PDB entry 7DNF | X-ray diffraction, 1.78 A resolution | chains B and C of the 3 polymer chains in the assembly

Chain B:
Name: V3-IY (MN) crown mimetic peptide
Chain sequence (17 residues; numbered 4 to 20; the number before each row is that of its first residue):
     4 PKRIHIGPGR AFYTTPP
Not modelled in the structure: 4
Modified residues: Pro-19 (D-proline; DPR)
Glycans and other covalent adducts: covalent link Lys-5/Pro-20

Chain C:
Name: DARPin 63_B7
From: synthetic construct
Notes: antibody fragment or engineered binder
Chain sequence (169 residues; row label = number of the first residue in the row):
     1 MRGSHHHHHH GSDLGKKLLE AARAGQDDEV RILMANGADV NANDVYGITP LHLAAYMGHL
    61 EIVEVLLKYG VDVNASDQFG NTPLHLAADD GHLEIVEVLL KHGTDVNATD TWGSTPLHLA
   121 AHRGHLEIVE VLLKYGADVN AQDKFGKTAF DISIDNGNED LAEILQKLN
Not modelled in the structure: 1-10, 169

How chain B and chain C interact:
Residue-residue contacts (13):
  Ile-7(B) / Glu-20(C)
  Ile-9(B) / Lys-16(C)
  Pro-11(B) / Tyr-46(C)
  Gly-12(B) / Tyr-46(C)
  Ala-14(B) / Arg-23(C)
  Ala-14(B) / Leu-53(C)  hydrophobic
  Ala-14(B) / Met-57(C)
  Phe-15(B) / Ile-48(C)  hydrophobic
  Phe-15(B) / Leu-53(C)  hydrophobic
  Phe-15(B) / Tyr-56(C)  hydrophobic
  Thr-17(B) / Arg-23(C)  hydrogen bond (backbone-side chain)
  Thr-17(B) / Met-57(C)
  Thr-18(B) / Met-57(C)

Summary:
The chain B/chain C interface involves 8 residues from each chain, with 1 hydrogen bond. Its one
hydrogen-bonded contact is Thr-17(B)/Arg-23(C).
Chain B is V3-IY (MN) crown mimetic peptide and chain C is DARPin 63_B7 (synthetic construct); the structure,
DARPin 63_B7 in complex with V3-IY (MN) crown mimetic, was determined by X-ray diffraction (same publication
as 7B4T, 7B4U, 7B4V, 7B4W, 7DNE and 7DNG).
